PDB entry 5VWJ | X-ray diffraction, 2.00 A resolution | chains A and C of the 3 polymer chains in the assembly

[Chain A]
Name: HLA class I histocompatibility antigen, B-58 alpha chain
From: Homo sapiens
Reference sequence: P10319 (1B58_HUMAN); residues 1-276 here correspond to UniProt positions 25-300 (UniProt number = residue number + 24)
Amino-acid sequence (276 residues; row label = number of the first residue in the row):
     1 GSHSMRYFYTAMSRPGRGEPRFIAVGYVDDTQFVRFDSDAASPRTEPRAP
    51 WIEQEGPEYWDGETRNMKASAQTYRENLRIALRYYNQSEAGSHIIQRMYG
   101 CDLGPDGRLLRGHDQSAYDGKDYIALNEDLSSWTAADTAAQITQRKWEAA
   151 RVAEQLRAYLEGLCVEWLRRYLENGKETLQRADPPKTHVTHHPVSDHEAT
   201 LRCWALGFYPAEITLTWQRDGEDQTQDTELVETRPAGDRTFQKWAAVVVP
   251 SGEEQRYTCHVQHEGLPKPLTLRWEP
Cystine bridges: C101-C164, C203-C259
From the paper describing this entry:
  - conformationally variable residues (side-chain flip): D114

[Chain C]
Name: Nonamer peptide: LEU-THR-VAL-GLN-VAL-ALA-ARG-VAL-TRP
Amino-acid sequence (9 residues; row label = number of the first residue in the row):
     1 LTVQVARVW

[How chain A and chain C interact]
Residue-residue contacts (43; chain A residue first):
  M5(A) - L1(C)
  Y7(A) - L1(C)  hydrogen bond (side chain-backbone)
  Y7(A) - T2(C)  hydrogen bond (side chain-backbone)
  Y9(A) - T2(C)
  Y59(A) - L1(C)  hydrophobic
  E63(A) - L1(C)
  E63(A) - T2(C)  hydrogen bond (side chain-backbone)
  N66(A) - T2(C)  hydrogen bond
  N66(A) - V3(C)  hydrogen bond (side chain-backbone)
  N66(A) - Q4(C)
  M67(A) - T2(C)
  T73(A) - R7(C)
  Y74(A) - R7(C)
  N77(A) - R7(C)  hydrogen bond (side chain-backbone)
  N77(A) - V8(C)
  N77(A) - W9(C)  hydrogen bond (side chain-backbone)
  I80(A) - V8(C)  hydrophobic
  I80(A) - W9(C)
  Y84(A) - W9(C)  hydrogen bond (side chain-backbone)
  I95(A) - W9(C)  hydrophobic
  R97(A) - V3(C)
  R97(A) - R7(C)
  Y99(A) - T2(C)
  Y99(A) - V3(C)  hydrogen bond (side chain-backbone)
  D114(A) - R7(C)  salt bridge
  S116(A) - R7(C)
  A117(A) - W9(C)
  Y123(A) - W9(C)  hydrophobic
  W133(A) - R7(C)
  T143(A) - W9(C)  hydrogen bond (side chain-backbone)
  K146(A) - W9(C)  hydrogen bond (side chain-backbone)
  W147(A) - R7(C)
  W147(A) - V8(C)  hydrogen bond (side chain-backbone)
  W147(A) - W9(C)
  V152(A) - R7(C)
  Q155(A) - V5(C)
  L156(A) - V5(C)  hydrophobic
  L156(A) - R7(C)
  Y159(A) - L1(C)  hydrogen bond (side chain-backbone)
  Y159(A) - T2(C)
  Y159(A) - V3(C)  hydrophobic
  W167(A) - L1(C)
  Y171(A) - L1(C)  hydrogen bond (side chain-backbone)
Other interface residues (no listed pair), chain A (32 interface residues in all): A81, Y118, L163
The authors on this interface:
  - specific contacts: D114(A)-R7(C) (salt bridge)

[Overview]
The interface between chain A and chain C involves 32 residues on one side and 8 on the other; the contacts
include 14 hydrogen bonds and 1 salt bridge. Polar contacts include D114(A)-R7(C), Y7(A)-L1(C) and
Y7(A)-T2(C). The paper describes a salt bridge between D114(A) and R7(C). The paper reports conformational
variability at D114(A).
Chain A is HLA class I histocompatibility antigen, B-58 alpha chain (Homo sapiens) and chain C is Nonamer
peptide: LEU-THR-VAL-GLN-VAL-ALA-ARG-VAL-TRP; the structure, HLA-B*58:01 presenting LTVQVARVW, was determined
by X-ray diffraction, deposited together with 5VUD, 5VUE, 5VUF, 5VVP, 5VWD, 5VWF and 5VWH.
